4ZCW - chains A and B; structure by X-ray diffraction, 1.99 A resolution.

Chain A (and B):
Name: Gamma-enolase
From: Homo sapiens
Notes: EC 4.2.1.11; chain B of this document is another copy of the same molecule, construct and numbering; everything in this record applies to it too
UniProt: P09104 (ENOG_HUMAN); residue numbers follow UniProt; this construct covers 1-434
Sequence (440 residues; each row starts with the number of its first residue):
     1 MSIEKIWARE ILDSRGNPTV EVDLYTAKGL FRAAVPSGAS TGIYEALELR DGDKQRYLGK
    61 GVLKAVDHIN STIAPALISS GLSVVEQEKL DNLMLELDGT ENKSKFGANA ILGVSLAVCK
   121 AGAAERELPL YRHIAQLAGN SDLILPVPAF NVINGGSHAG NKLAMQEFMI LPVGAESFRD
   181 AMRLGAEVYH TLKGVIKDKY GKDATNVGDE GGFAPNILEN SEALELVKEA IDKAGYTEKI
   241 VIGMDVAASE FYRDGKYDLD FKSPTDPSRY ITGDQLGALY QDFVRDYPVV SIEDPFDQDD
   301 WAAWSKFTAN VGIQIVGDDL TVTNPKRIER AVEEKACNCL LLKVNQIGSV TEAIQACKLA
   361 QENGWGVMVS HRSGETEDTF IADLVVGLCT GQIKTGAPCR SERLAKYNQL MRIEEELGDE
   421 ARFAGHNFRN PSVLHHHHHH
Disordered / not traced: 1, 435-440
Construct notes: expression tag (435-440)
Swiss-Prot annotation at these positions:
  - active site: Glu210 (Proton donor), Lys343 (Proton acceptor)
  - binding site (Mg(2+)): Ser40, Asp245, Glu293, Asp318
  - binding site (substrate): His158, Glu167, Glu293, Asp318, Ser370 to Ser373, Lys394
  - modified residue: Ser2 (N-acetylserine), Lys5 (N6-acetyllysine), Thr26 (Phosphothreonine), Tyr44 (Phosphotyrosine), Lys60 (N6-acetyllysine), Lys64 (N6-acetyllysine), Lys89 (N6-acetyllysine), Lys193 (N6-acetyllysine), Lys197 (N6-acetyllysine), Lys199 (N6-acetyllysine), Lys202 (N6-acetyllysine), Lys228 (N6-acetyllysine), Lys233 (N6-(2-hydroxyisobutyryl)lysine), Lys256 (N6-acetyllysine), Ser263 (Phosphoserine), Tyr287 (Phosphotyrosine), Ser291 (Phosphoserine), Lys335 (N6-acetyllysine), Lys343 (N6-acetyllysine), Lys406 (N6-acetyllysine)
  - cross-link: Lys202 (Glycyl lysine isopeptide (Lys-Gly) (interchain with G-Cter in SUMO2))
Bound ions: Mg2+ site 1: Ser40 (together with 4NG); Mg2+ site 2: Asp245, Glu293, Asp318 (together with 4NG)
Ligand contacts: 4NG ([(3S,5S)-1,5-dihydroxy-2-oxopyrrolidin-3-yl]phosphonic acid): Gly38, Ala39, Ser40, Thr41, Gln166, Glu167, Glu210, Asp245, Glu293, Asp318, Leu341, Lys343, Ser370, His371, Arg372, Ser373, Lys394

Interface between chain A and chain B:
Pairs across the interface (90):
  Trp7(A) - Glu415(B)  hydrogen bond
  Arg9(A) - Arg412(B)
  Arg9(A) - Glu415(B)  salt bridge
  Glu10(A) - Arg179(B)  salt bridge
  Glu10(A) - Met411(B)
  Ile11(A) - Asn408(B)
  Ile11(A) - Met411(B)  hydrophobic
  Leu12(A) - Met182(B)  hydrophobic
  Leu12(A) - Leu404(B)  hydrophobic
  Leu12(A) - Asn408(B)  hydrogen bond (backbone-side chain)
  Asp13(A) - Leu404(B)
  Ser14(A) - Cys399(B)
  Ser14(A) - Arg400(B)  hydrogen bond (backbone-backbone)
  Ser14(A) - Ser401(B)
  Arg15(A) - His190(B)
  Gly16(A) - Ala186(B)
  Gly16(A) - His190(B)  hydrogen bond (backbone-side chain)
  Gly16(A) - Pro398(B)
  Asn17(A) - His190(B)  hydrogen bond
  Glu21(A) - Arg412(B)  salt bridge
  Arg32(A) - Arg412(B)
  Gln55(A) - Arg183(B)
  Gln55(A) - Glu187(B)
  Arg56(A) - Arg179(B)
  Arg56(A) - Arg183(B)
  Arg56(A) - Glu187(B)
  Tyr57(A) - Met182(B)
  Tyr57(A) - Arg183(B)  hydrogen bond (side chain-backbone)
  Tyr57(A) - Ala186(B)  hydrophobic
  Tyr57(A) - Glu187(B)  hydrogen bond (backbone-side chain)
  Leu63(A) - Arg179(B)
  Gly160(A) - Lys202(B)
  Gly160(A) - Asp203(B)
  Met182(A) - Leu12(B)  hydrophobic
  Met182(A) - Tyr57(B)
  Arg183(A) - Gln55(B)
  Arg183(A) - Tyr57(B)
  Ala186(A) - Gly16(B)
  Ala186(A) - Tyr57(B)  hydrophobic
  Glu187(A) - Arg56(B)
  Glu187(A) - Tyr57(B)  hydrogen bond (side chain-backbone)
  His190(A) - Arg15(B)
  His190(A) - Gly16(B)  hydrogen bond (side chain-backbone)
  His190(A) - Asn17(B)  hydrogen bond
  Lys202(A) - Gly160(B)
  Asp203(A) - Gly160(B)
  Asp203(A) - Asn216(B)  hydrogen bond
  Asn206(A) - Asn206(B)  hydrogen bond (side chain-backbone)
  Asn206(A) - Val207(B)  hydrogen bond (side chain-backbone)
  Asn206(A) - Gly208(B)
  Asn206(A) - Ala214(B)
  Val207(A) - Asn206(B)
  Val207(A) - Val207(B)  hydrogen bond (backbone-backbone)
  Val207(A) - Arg400(B)
  Gly208(A) - Asn206(B)
  Ala214(A) - Asn206(B)
  Asn216(A) - Asp203(B)  hydrogen bond
  Glu375(A) - Ser401(B)
  Thr376(A) - Ser401(B)
  Glu377(A) - Ser401(B)
  Glu377(A) - Ala405(B)
  Glu377(A) - Asn408(B)  hydrogen bond
  Glu377(A) - Arg412(B)  salt bridge
  Pro398(A) - Gly16(B)
  Cys399(A) - Ser14(B)
  Cys399(A) - Arg400(B)
  Arg400(A) - Ser14(B)  hydrogen bond (backbone-backbone)
  Arg400(A) - Val207(B)
  Arg400(A) - Cys399(B)
  Arg400(A) - Arg400(B)
  Arg400(A) - Glu402(B)
  Ser401(A) - Ser14(B)
  Ser401(A) - Glu375(B)
  Ser401(A) - Thr376(B)
  Ser401(A) - Glu402(B)  hydrogen bond (backbone-side chain)
  Glu402(A) - Arg400(B)
  Glu402(A) - Ser401(B)  hydrogen bond (side chain-backbone)
  Leu404(A) - Leu12(B)
  Leu404(A) - Asp13(B)
  Ala405(A) - Glu377(B)
  Asn408(A) - Ile11(B)
  Asn408(A) - Leu12(B)  hydrogen bond (side chain-backbone)
  Asn408(A) - Glu377(B)  hydrogen bond
  Met411(A) - Glu10(B)
  Met411(A) - Ile11(B)  hydrophobic
  Arg412(A) - Glu21(B)  salt bridge
  Arg412(A) - Arg32(B)
  Arg412(A) - Glu377(B)  salt bridge
  Glu415(A) - Trp7(B)  hydrogen bond
  Glu415(A) - Arg9(B)  salt bridge
Also at the interface, not in a pair above, chain A (46 interface residues in all): Leu58, Arg179, Gln409
Also at the interface, not in a pair above, chain B (44 interface residues in all): Leu58

Overview:
46 residues of chain A and 44 residues of chain B are in contact, with 22 hydrogen bonds and 7 salt bridges.
Polar contacts include Arg9(A)-Glu415(B), Glu10(A)-Arg179(B) and Glu21(A)-Arg412(B). Ligands of chain A:
compound 4NG.
Chain A and chain B are both Gamma-enolase (Homo sapiens); the structure, Structure of Human Enolase 2 in
complex with SF2312, was determined by X-ray diffraction (same publication as 4ZA0).
